Entry 9D3L (electron microscopy, 2.80 A resolution); this record covers chains B and I of the 12 polymer chains in the assembly.

== Chain B ==
Molecule: Histone H4
Organism: Homo sapiens
UniProt: P62805 (H4_HUMAN); residues 23-101 here correspond to UniProt positions 24-102 (UniProt number = residue number + 1)
Amino-acid sequence (79 residues; each row starts with the number of its first residue):
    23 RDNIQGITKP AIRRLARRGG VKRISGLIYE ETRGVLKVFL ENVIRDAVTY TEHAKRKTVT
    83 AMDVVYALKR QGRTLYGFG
Swiss-Prot annotation at these positions:
  - modified residue: Lys31 (N6-(2-hydroxyisobutyryl)lysine), Lys44 (N6-(2-hydroxyisobutyryl)lysine), Ser47 (Phosphoserine), Tyr51 (Phosphotyrosine), Lys59 (N6-(2-hydroxyisobutyryl)lysine), Lys77 (N6-(2-hydroxyisobutyryl)lysine), Lys79 (N6-(2-hydroxyisobutyryl)lysine), Thr80 (Phosphothreonine), Tyr88 (Phosphotyrosine), Lys91 (N6-(2-hydroxyisobutyryl)lysine)
  - cross-link (Glycyl lysine isopeptide (Lys-Gly)): Lys31 (interchain with G-Cter in SUMO2), Lys59 (interchain with G-Cter in SUMO2), Lys79 (interchain with G-Cter in SUMO2), Lys91 (interchain with G-Cter in SUMO2)

== Chain I ==
Molecule: 601 DNA
Sequence (124 nucleotides; each row starts with the number of its first residue; numbers below 1 keep their minus sign (DC-51 is residue -51)):
   -51 CCGCTCAATT GGTCGTAGAC AGCTCTAGCA CCGCTTAAAC GCACGTACGC GCTGTCCCCC
     9 GCGTTTTAAC CGCCAAGGGG ATTACTCCCT AGTCTCCAGG CACGTGTCAG ATATATACAT
    69 CCTG

== Interface between chain B and chain I ==
Pairs across the interface (10):
  Arg45(B) - DC7(I)  sugar contact
  Arg45(B) - DC8(I)  phosphate contact
  Ile46(B) - DC7(I)  sugar contact
  Ile46(B) - DC8(I)  hydrogen bond to the phosphate
  Ser47(B) - DC7(I)  hydrogen bond to the phosphate
  Gly48(B) - DC7(I)  hydrogen bond to the phosphate
  Arg78(B) - DG28(I)  phosphate contact
  Lys79(B) - DG27(I)  phosphate contact
  Lys79(B) - DG28(I)  hydrogen bond to the phosphate
  Thr80(B) - DG28(I)  hydrogen bond to the phosphate
Other interface residues (no listed pair), chain B (11 interface residues in all): Arg39, Lys44, Tyr51, Lys77
Other interface residues (no listed pair), chain I (5 interface residues in all): DA29

== Overview ==
11 residues of chain B face 5 of chain I across their interface; the contacts include 5 hydrogen bonds. Polar
contacts include Ile46(B)-DC8(I), Ser47(B)-DC7(I) and Gly48(B)-DC7(I).
Here chain B is Histone H4 (Homo sapiens) and chain I is 601 DNA. Entry 9D3L (Two Dsup molecules in complex
with the nucleosome open from the left side) was determined by electron microscopy (same publication as 9D3K,
9D3N, 9D3O, 9D3Q, 9D3R, 9D3S and 9D3T).
